PDB entry 5UH9 | X-ray diffraction, 4.40 A resolution (low resolution: residue-level contacts below are approximate; hydrogen-bond / salt-bridge calls are withheld) | chains C and G of the 9 polymer chains in the assembly

# Chain C
Molecule: DNA-directed RNA polymerase subunit beta
Organism: Mycobacterium tuberculosis (strain ATCC 25618 / H37Rv)
Notes: EC 2.7.7.6
UniProt: P9WGY9 (RPOB_MYCTU); numbering as in UniProt (aligned over 1-1178)
Sequence (1178 residues; row label = number of the first residue in the row):
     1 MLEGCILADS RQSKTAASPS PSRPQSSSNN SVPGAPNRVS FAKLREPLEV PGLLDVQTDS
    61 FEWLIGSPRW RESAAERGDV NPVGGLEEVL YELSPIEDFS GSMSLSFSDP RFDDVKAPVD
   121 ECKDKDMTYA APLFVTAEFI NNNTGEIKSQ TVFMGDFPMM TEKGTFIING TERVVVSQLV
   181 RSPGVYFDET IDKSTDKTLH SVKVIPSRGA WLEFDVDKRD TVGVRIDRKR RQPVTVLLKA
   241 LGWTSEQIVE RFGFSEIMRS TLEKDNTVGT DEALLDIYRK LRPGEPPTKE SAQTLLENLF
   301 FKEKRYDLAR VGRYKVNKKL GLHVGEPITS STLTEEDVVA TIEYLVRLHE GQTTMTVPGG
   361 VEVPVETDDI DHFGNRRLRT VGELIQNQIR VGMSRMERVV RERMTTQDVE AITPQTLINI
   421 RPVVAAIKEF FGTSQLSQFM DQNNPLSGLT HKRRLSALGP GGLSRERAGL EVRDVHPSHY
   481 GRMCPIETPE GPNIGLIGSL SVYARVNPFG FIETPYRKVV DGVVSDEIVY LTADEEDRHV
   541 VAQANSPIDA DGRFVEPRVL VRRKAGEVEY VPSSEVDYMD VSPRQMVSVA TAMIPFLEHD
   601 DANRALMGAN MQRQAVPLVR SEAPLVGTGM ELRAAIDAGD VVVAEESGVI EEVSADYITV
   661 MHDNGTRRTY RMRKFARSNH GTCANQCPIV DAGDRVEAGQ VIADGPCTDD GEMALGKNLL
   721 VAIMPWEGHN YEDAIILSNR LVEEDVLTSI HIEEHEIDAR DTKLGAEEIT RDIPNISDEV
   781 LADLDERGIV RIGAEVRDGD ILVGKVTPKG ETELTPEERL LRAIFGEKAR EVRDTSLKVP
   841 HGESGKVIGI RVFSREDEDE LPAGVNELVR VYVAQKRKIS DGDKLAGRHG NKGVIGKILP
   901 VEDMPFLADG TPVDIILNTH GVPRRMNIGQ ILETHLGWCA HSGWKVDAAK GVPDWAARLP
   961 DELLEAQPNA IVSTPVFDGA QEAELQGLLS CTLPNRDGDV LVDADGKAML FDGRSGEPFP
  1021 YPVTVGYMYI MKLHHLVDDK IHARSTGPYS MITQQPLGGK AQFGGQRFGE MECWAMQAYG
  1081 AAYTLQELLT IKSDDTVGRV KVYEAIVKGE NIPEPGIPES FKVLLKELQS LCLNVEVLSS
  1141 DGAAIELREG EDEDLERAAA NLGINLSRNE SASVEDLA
Disordered / not traced: 1-27, 1154-1178
Curated features (UniProtKB/Swiss-Prot):
  - natural variant: Val423 (V423A: In strain: vr1), Leu436 (L436P: In strain: vr2), Ser437 (S437T: In strain: vr3), Gln438 to Asp441 (sequence variant, change not given here; In strain: RJ49), Gln438 (Q438L: In strain: vr4), Phe439 (F439V: In strain: RJ37), Met440 to Asn443 (deletion: In strain: RJ55), Asp441 (D441V: In strain: vr3), Leu449 to Lys452 (sequence variant, change not given here; In strain: RJ48), His451 (H451D: In strain: vr5; H451L: In strain: SP28; H451N: In strain: vr6; H451P: In strain: vr8; H451Q: In strain: vr1; H451R: In strain: vr7), Ser456 (S456L: In strain: vr11 and RJ37; S456Q: In strain: vr9; S456W: In strain: vr10), Leu458 (L458P: In strain: vr12 and SP22)
  - mutagenesis: Glu138 (E138R: Weakens interaction with TRCF and CarD), Ile147 (I147A: Weakens interaction with TRCF and CarD), Lys148 (K148A: Does not affect association with TRCF, but weakens interaction with CarD), Ser149 (S149A: Does not affect association with TRCF, but weakens interaction with CarD)

# Chain G
Molecule: 16-nt DNA strand
Sequence (16 nucleotides; row label = number of the first residue in the row):
     5 CATCCGTGAG TCCAGG
Disordered / not traced: 20

# Chain C / chain G interface
Pairs across the interface (10; chain C residue first):
  Lys218(C) - DT7(G)
  Arg230(C) - DC8(G)
  Gly1059(C) - DA18(G)
  Lys1060(C) - DA18(G)
  Gln1066(C) - DC17(G)
  Arg1067(C) - DC16(G)
  Arg1067(C) - DC17(G)
  Gly1069(C) - DC16(G)
  Met1071(C) - DG14(G)
  Met1071(C) - DT15(G)
Interface residues without a listed pair, chain C (12 interface residues in all): Glu466, Gly1065, Glu1070, Glu1072
Interface residues without a listed pair, chain G (8 interface residues in all): DA13

# Summary
The interface between chain C and chain G involves 12 residues on one side and 8 on the other. UniProt lists 4
mutagenesis sites on chain C.
Here chain C is DNA-directed RNA polymerase subunit beta (Mycobacterium tuberculosis (strain ATCC 25618 /
H37Rv)) and chain G is a 16-nt DNA strand. Entry 5UH9 (Crystal structure of Mycobacterium tuberculosis
transcription initiation complex containing 2nt RNA) was determined by X-ray diffraction, deposited together
with 5UH5, 5UH6, 5UH8, 5UHA, 5UHB, 5UHC and 4 further entries.
